PDB entry 1OG5 | X-ray diffraction, 2.55 A resolution | chain A

[Chain A]
Molecule: Cytochrome P450 2C9
Organism: Homo sapiens
Notes: EC 1.14.13.80, 1.14.13.48, 1.14.13.49; fragment: soluble domain, residues 30-490
UniProtKB: P11712 (CPC9_HUMAN); residue numbers follow UniProt; this construct covers 30-490
Sequence (475 residues; row label = number of the first residue in the row):
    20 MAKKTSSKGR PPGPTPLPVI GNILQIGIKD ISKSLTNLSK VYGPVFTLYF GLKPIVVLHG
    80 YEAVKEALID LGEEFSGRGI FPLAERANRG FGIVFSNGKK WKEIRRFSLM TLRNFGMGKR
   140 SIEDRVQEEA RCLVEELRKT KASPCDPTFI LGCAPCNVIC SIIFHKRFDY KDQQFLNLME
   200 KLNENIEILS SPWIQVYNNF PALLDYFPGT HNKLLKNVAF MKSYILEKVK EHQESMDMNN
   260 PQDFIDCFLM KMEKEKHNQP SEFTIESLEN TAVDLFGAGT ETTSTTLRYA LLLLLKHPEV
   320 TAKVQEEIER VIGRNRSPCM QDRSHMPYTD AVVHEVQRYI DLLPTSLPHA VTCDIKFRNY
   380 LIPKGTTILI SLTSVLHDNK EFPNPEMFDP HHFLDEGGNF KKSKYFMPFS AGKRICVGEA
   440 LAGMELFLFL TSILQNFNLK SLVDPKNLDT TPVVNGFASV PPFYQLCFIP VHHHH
Disordered / not traced: 20-29, 491-494
Sequence notes: engineered mutation Glu-206 (Lys in P11712), Val-215 (Ile in P11712), Tyr-216 (Cys in P11712), Pro-220 (Ser in P11712), Ala-221 (Pro in P11712), Leu-222 (Ile in P11712), Leu-223 (Ile in P11712)
Bound ions: heme c Fe near Cys-435 (its only coordinating residue here)
Small-molecule neighbours:
  - heme c (HEC): Arg-97, Ile-112, Val-113, Trp-120, Arg-124, Leu-131, Leu-294, Ala-297, Gly-298, Thr-301, Thr-302, Thr-305, Gln-356, Leu-362, Ser-365, Leu-366, His-368, Leu-391, Pro-427, Phe-428, Ser-429, Arg-433, Cys-435, Val-436, Gly-437, Leu-440, Ala-441, Glu-444
  - S-warfarin (SWF): Arg-97, Gly-98, Ile-99, Phe-100, Leu-102, Ala-103, Val-113, Phe-114, Leu-208, Ile-213, Asn-217, Thr-364, Ser-365, Leu-366, Pro-367, Leu-388, Phe-476
UniProt features mapped onto this chain:
  - binding site (heme): Cys-435
  - natural variant: Arg-125 (R125H: In allele CYP2C9*35; R125L: In allele CYP2C9*14), Arg-144 (R144C: In allele CYP2C9*2), Arg-150 (R150H: In allele CYP2C9*8), Asn-204 (N204H: In allele CYP2C9*57), His-251 (H251R: In allele CYP2C9*9), Glu-272 (E272G: In allele CYP2C9*10), Arg-335 (R335W: In allele CYP2C9*11), Ile-359 (I359L: In allele CYP2C9*3; I359T: In allele CYP2C9*4), Asp-360 (D360E: In allele CYP2C9*5), Ile-434 (I434F: In allele CYP2C9*59), Pro-489 (P489S: In allele CYP2C9*12)

[Summary]
Chain A binds heme c and S-warfarin. From UniProt: heme-binding residue Cys-435.
Chain A is Cytochrome P450 2C9 (Homo sapiens); the structure, Structure of human cytochrome P450 CYP2C9, was
determined by X-ray diffraction (same publication as 1OG2).
